Entry 8B7A (X-ray diffraction, 2.25 A resolution); this record covers chains C and D of the 6 polymer chains in the assembly.

# Chain C
Molecule: Tubulin alpha-1B chain
Organism: Bos taurus
Reference sequence: P81947 (TBA1B_BOVIN); residue numbers follow UniProt; this construct covers 1-451
Amino-acid sequence (451 residues; each row starts with the number of its first residue):
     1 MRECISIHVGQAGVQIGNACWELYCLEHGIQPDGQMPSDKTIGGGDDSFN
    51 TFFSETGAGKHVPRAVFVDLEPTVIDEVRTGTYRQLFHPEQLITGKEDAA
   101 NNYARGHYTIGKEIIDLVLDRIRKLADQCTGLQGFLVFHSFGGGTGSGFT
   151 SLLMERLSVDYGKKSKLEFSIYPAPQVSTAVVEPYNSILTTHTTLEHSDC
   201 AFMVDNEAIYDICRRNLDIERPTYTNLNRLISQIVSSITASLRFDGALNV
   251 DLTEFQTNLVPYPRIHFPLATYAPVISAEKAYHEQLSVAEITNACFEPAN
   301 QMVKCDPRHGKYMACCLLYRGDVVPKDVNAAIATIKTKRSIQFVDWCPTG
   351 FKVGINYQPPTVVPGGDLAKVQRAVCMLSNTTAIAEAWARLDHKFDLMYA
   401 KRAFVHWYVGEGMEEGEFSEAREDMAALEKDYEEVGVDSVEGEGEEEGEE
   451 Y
Disordered / not traced: 440-451
Ion coordination: Ca2+: Asp-39, Thr-41, Gly-44, Glu-55
Residues lining bound ligands: GTP (guanosine-5'-triphosphate): Val-9, Gly-10, Gln-11, Ala-12, Gln-15, Ile-16, Asp-69, Asp-98, Ala-99, Ala-100, Asn-101, Ser-140, Gly-142, Gly-143, Gly-144, Thr-145, Gly-146, Ile-171, Pro-173, Val-177, Ser-178, Thr-179, Glu-183, Asn-206, Tyr-224, Leu-227, Asn-228, Ile-231

# Chain D
Molecule: Tubulin beta-2B chain
Organism: Bos taurus
Reference sequence: Q6B856 (TBB2B_BOVIN); the author numbering skips numbers that UniProt does not, so the offset changes along the chain: 1-42 = UniProt 1-42; 45-360 = UniProt 43-358; 369-455 = UniProt 359-445
Amino-acid sequence (445 residues; each row starts with the number of its first residue; note: 10 numbers in that range are skipped by the numbering (no residue carries them; nothing is unmodelled there)):
     1 MREIVHIQAGQCGNQIGAKFWEVISDEHGIDPTGSYHGDSDL
    45 QLERINVYYNEATGNKYVPRAILVDLEPGTMDSVRSGPFGQIFRPDNFVF
    95 GQSGAGNNWAKGHYTEGAELVDSVLDVVRKESESCDCLQGFQLTHSLGGG
   145 TGSGMGTLLISKIREEYPDRIMNTFSVMPSPKVSDTVVEPYNATLSVHQL
   195 VENTDETYCIDNEALYDICFRTLKLTTPTYGDLNHLVSATMSGVTTCLRF
   245 PGQLNADLRKLAVNMVPFPRLHFFMPGFAPLTSRGSQQYRALTVPELTQQ
   295 MFDSKNMMAACDPRHGRYLTVAAIFRGRMSMKEVDEQMLNVQNKNSSYFV
   345 EWIPNNVKTAVCDIPP
   369 RGLKMSATFIGNSTAIQELFKRISEQFTAMFRRKAFLHWYTGEGMDEMEF
   419 TEAESNMNDLVSEYQQYQDATADEQGEFEEEEGEDEA
Disordered / not traced: 276-285, 441-455
Ion coordination: Mg2+: Gln-11 (together with GDP)
Residues lining bound ligands:
  - GDP (guanosine-5'-diphosphate): Gly-10, Gln-11, Cys-12, Gln-15, Ile-16, Ala-99, Asn-101, Ser-140, Gly-142, Gly-143, Gly-144, Thr-145, Gly-146, Val-171, Pro-173, Val-177, Ser-178, Glu-183, Asn-206, Leu-209, Tyr-224, Leu-227, Asn-228, Val-231
  - Q0F ([(1R,2R,3S,5S,6S,16E,18E,20R,21S)-11-chloranyl-12,20-dimethoxy-2,5,9,16-tetramethyl-21-oxidanyl-8,23-bis(oxidanylidene)-4,24-dioxa-9,22-diazatetracyclo[19.3.1.110,14.03,5]hexacosa-10(26),11,13,16,18-pentaen-6-yl] pent-4-enoate): Ala-99, Gly-100, Asn-101, Asn-102, Lys-105, Asp-179, Thr-180, Val-181, Val-182, Phe-404, Trp-407, Tyr-408
What the authors report for this chain:
  - binding site for Q0F: Gly-100, Asn-101, Asn-102, Lys-105, Val-181

# Interface between chain C and chain D
Contacting residue pairs (54; chain C residue first):
  Gln-11(C) with Gln-247(D), hydrogen bond
  Lys-96(C) with Asp-130(D), salt bridge; Cys-131(D)
  Glu-97(C) with Arg-2(D), salt bridge; Cys-131(D); Arg-164(D), salt bridge; Arg-253(D), salt bridge
  Asp-98(C) with Lys-254(D), salt bridge
  Ala-100(C) with Arg-253(D); Lys-254(D); Val-257(D)
  Asn-101(C) with Lys-254(D)
  Arg-105(C) with Arg-253(D)
  Pro-175(C) with Asn-349(D)
  Ser-178(C) with Lys-352(D), hydrogen bond
  Thr-179(C) with Gln-247(D); Leu-248(D); Asn-258(D), hydrogen bond (backbone-side chain)
  Ala-180(C) with Asn-258(D)
  Val-181(C) with Asn-258(D), hydrogen bond (backbone-side chain); Ile-347(D), hydrophobic; Pro-348(D)
  Val-182(C) with Val-257(D), hydrophobic
  Tyr-210(C) with Asp-329(D)
  Glu-220(C) with Lys-326(D)
  Arg-221(C) with Met-325(D); Asp-329(D), salt bridge
  Tyr-224(C) with Gln-247(D)
  Lys-394(C) with Asn-349(D), hydrogen bond
  Leu-397(C) with Glu-345(D); Trp-346(D); Pro-348(D), hydrophobic; Ala-440(D), hydrophobic
  Met-398(C) with Trp-346(D), hydrogen bond (backbone-backbone); Pro-348(D)
  Lys-401(C) with Phe-262(D); Trp-346(D); Ala-438(D); Thr-439(D), hydrogen bond (side chain-backbone)
  Arg-402(C) with Phe-262(D)
  Ala-403(C) with Pro-261(D); Phe-262(D), hydrophobic
  Phe-404(C) with Val-257(D); Val-260(D); Pro-261(D), hydrogen bond (backbone-backbone); Thr-314(D); Ile-347(D), hydrophobic
  His-406(C) with Val-260(D), hydrogen bond (side chain-backbone); Pro-261(D); Phe-262(D); Pro-263(D)
  Trp-407(C) with Ala-256(D), hydrophobic; Val-257(D); Val-260(D), hydrogen bond (side chain-backbone)
Also at the interface, not in a pair above, chain D (29 interface residues in all): Asp-251

# In short
26 residues of chain C and 29 residues of chain D are in contact; the contacts include 10 hydrogen bonds and 6
salt bridges. Polar contacts include Lys-96(C)/Asp-130(D), Glu-97(C)/Arg-2(D) and Glu-97(C)/Arg-164(D).
Ligands of chain C: GTP. The paper reports a binding site for Q0F at Gly-100(D), Asn-101(D) and Asn-102(D)
among others.
Here chain C is Tubulin alpha-1B chain and chain D is Tubulin beta-2B chain, both from Bos taurus. Entry 8B7A
(Tubulin - maytansinoid - 4 complex) was determined by X-ray diffraction together with 8B7B and 8B7C from the
same study.
